8DGO - chains A and B of the 3 polymer chains in the assembly; structure by X-ray diffraction, 2.30 A resolution.

Chain A (and B):
Molecule: Growth factor receptor bound protein 2
From: Homo sapiens
Notes: chain B of this document is another copy of the same molecule, construct and numbering; everything in this record applies to it too
Reference sequence: Q2PG25 (Q2PG25_MACFA); numbering as in UniProt (aligned over 1-217)
Chain sequence (219 residues; each row starts with the number of its first residue; numbers below 1 keep their minus sign (Gly-1 is residue -1)):
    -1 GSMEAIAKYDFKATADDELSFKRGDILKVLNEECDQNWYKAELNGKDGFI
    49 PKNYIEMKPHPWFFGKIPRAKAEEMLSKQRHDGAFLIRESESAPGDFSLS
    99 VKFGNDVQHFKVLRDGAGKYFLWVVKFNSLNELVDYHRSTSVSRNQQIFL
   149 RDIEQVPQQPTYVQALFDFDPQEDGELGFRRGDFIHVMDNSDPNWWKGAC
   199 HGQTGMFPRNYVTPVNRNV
Sequence notes: expression tag (-1 to 0)

How chain A and chain B interact:
Pairs across the interface - 77 pairs, chain A then chain B:
  Lys6(A) with Glu89(B), salt bridge
  Tyr7(A) with Glu89(B), hydrogen bond
  Asn51(A) with Glu89(B)
  Met55(A) with Asn214(B)
  Lys56(A) with Asn214(B), hydrogen bond (backbone-side chain)
  Pro57(A) with Asn214(B); Arg215(B)
  His58(A) with Phe182(B); Val213(B); Asn214(B), hydrogen bond (backbone-backbone); Asn216(B), hydrogen bond (backbone-side chain)
  Phe61(A) with Tyr160(B), hydrophobic; Phe182(B), hydrophobic; Asn216(B), hydrogen bond (backbone-side chain)
  Phe62(A) with Asn216(B); Val217(B), hydrophobic
  Gly63(A) with Tyr160(B)
  Lys64(A) with Tyr160(B); His184(B), hydrogen bond
  Glu87(A) with Tyr160(B), hydrogen bond
  Pro92(A) with Gly200(B)
  Gly93(A) with His199(B)
  Arg112(A) with His199(B), hydrogen bond
  Ala115(A) with Arg178(B), hydrogen bond (backbone-side chain)
  Gly116(A) with Arg178(B)
  Tyr118(A) with Asp181(B), hydrogen bond; His199(B)
  Asn129(A) with Gln162(B), hydrogen bond; Phe182(B)
  Gln156(A) with Arg215(B); Asn216(B)
  Gln157(A) with Arg215(B)
  Pro158(A) with Lys64(B)
  Tyr160(A) with Phe61(B), hydrophobic; Gly63(B); Lys64(B); Glu87(B), hydrogen bond
  Gln162(A) with Asn129(B), hydrogen bond
  Asp181(A) with Tyr118(B), hydrogen bond
  Phe182(A) with His58(B); Trp60(B), hydrophobic; Phe61(B), hydrophobic; Leu128(B), hydrophobic; Asn129(B)
  His184(A) with Lys64(B), hydrogen bond
  Asn188(A) with Pro212(B); Asn214(B), hydrogen bond
  Trp194(A) with Pro212(B), hydrophobic
  His199(A) with Gly93(B); Arg112(B), hydrogen bond; Tyr118(B)
  Gly200(A) with Pro92(B)
  Arg207(A) with Trp194(B); Arg207(B)
  Asn208(A) with Arg207(B), hydrogen bond
  Pro212(A) with Asn188(B); Trp194(B), hydrophobic
  Val213(A) with His58(B)
  Asn214(A) with Met55(B); Lys56(B), hydrogen bond (side chain-backbone); His58(B), hydrogen bond (backbone-backbone); Asn188(B), hydrogen bond
  Arg215(A) with Pro57(B); Gln156(B); Gln157(B); Thr159(B); Arg215(B); Val217(B), hydrogen bond (side chain-backbone)
  Asn216(A) with Pro57(B); His58(B), hydrogen bond (side chain-backbone); Phe61(B), hydrogen bond (side chain-backbone); Phe62(B); Gln156(B)
  Val217(A) with Phe62(B), hydrophobic; Ile65(B), hydrophobic; Gln156(B); Arg215(B), hydrogen bond (backbone-side chain)
Other interface residues (no listed pair), chain A (52 interface residues in all): Trp60, Ile65, Phe95, Asn126, Ser127, Leu128, Thr159, Leu164, Arg178, Arg179, Gly180, Ser189, Thr211
Other interface residues (no listed pair), chain B (47 interface residues in all): Lys69, Asn126, Ser127, Pro158, Arg179, Gly180, Ser189, Pro191, Thr211

Overview:
52 residues of chain A and 47 residues of chain B are in contact, with 25 hydrogen bonds and 1 salt bridge.
Polar contacts include Lys6(A)-Glu89(B), Tyr7(A)-Glu89(B) and Lys56(A)-Asn214(B).
Chain A and chain B are both Growth factor receptor bound protein 2 (Homo sapiens); the structure, Growth
Factor Receptor-Bound Protein 2 (Grb2) bound to phosphorylated PEAK3 (pY24) peptide, was determined by X-ray
diffraction (same publication as 8DGM, 8DGN and 8DGP).
